2YKQ - chains A and C of the 3 polymer chains in the assembly; structure by X-ray diffraction, 3.10 A resolution.

== Chain A (and C) ==
Molecule: Line-1 ORF1P
Source organism: Homo sapiens
Notes: chain C of this document is another copy of the same molecule, construct and numbering; everything in this record applies to it too
Reference sequence: Q15605 (Q15605_HUMAN); numbering as in UniProt (aligned over 104-326)
Chain sequence (229 residues; each row starts with the number of its first residue):
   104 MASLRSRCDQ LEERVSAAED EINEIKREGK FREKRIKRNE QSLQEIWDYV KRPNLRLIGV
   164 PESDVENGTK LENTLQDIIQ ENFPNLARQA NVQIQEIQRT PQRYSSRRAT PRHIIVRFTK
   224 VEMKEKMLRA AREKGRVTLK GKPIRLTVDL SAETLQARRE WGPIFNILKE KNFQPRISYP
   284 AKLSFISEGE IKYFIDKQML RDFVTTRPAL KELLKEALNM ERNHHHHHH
Not modelled in the structure: 104-111, 191-193, 204-212, 324-332 (chain C: 104-110, 192-194, 204-213, 324-332)
Sequence notes: engineered mutation Mse-104 (Cys in Q15605), Ala-105 (Arg in Q15605), Ala-121 (Met in Q15605), Ile-125 (Met in Q15605), Ile-128 (Met in Q15605); expression tag (327-332)
Modified / non-standard residues: Mse-104 (selenomethionine); Mse-226, Mse-230, Mse-302, Mse-323 (selenomethionine; parent Met)

== How chain A and chain C interact ==
Residue-residue contacts (43):
  Leu-114(A) with Leu-114(C), hydrophobic
  Val-118(A) with Leu-114(C), hydrophobic; Arg-117(C)
  Ser-119(A) with Arg-117(C), hydrogen bond
  Glu-122(A) with Arg-117(C), salt bridge
  Ile-125(A) with Ala-121(C); Glu-124(C); Ile-125(C), hydrophobic; Ile-128(C), hydrophobic
  Ile-128(A) with Ile-128(C), hydrophobic
  Gly-132(A) with Arg-135(C)
  Glu-136(A) with Arg-135(C); Arg-138(C), salt bridge
  Ile-139(A) with Arg-135(C); Arg-138(C); Ile-139(C), hydrophobic; Asn-142(C)
  Lys-140(A) with Arg-138(C)
  Asn-142(A) with Asn-142(C)
  Glu-143(A) with Arg-138(C), salt bridge; Arg-141(C); Asn-142(C)
  Leu-146(A) with Arg-141(C); Ser-145(C); Leu-146(C), hydrophobic
  Ile-149(A) with Ile-149(C), hydrophobic
  Trp-150(A) with Ser-145(C), hydrogen bond; Glu-148(C); Ile-149(C), hydrophobic
  Val-153(A) with Tyr-152(C), hydrophobic
  Asn-157(A) with Tyr-152(C), hydrogen bond
  Glu-175(A) with Lys-223(C), salt bridge
  Ile-197(A) with Lys-223(C)
  Gln-198(A) with Pro-156(C); Thr-222(C); Lys-223(C); Val-224(C), hydrogen bond (backbone-backbone)
  Glu-199(A) with Arg-155(C), salt bridge; Val-224(C)
  Gln-201(A) with Arg-155(C), hydrogen bond
  Arg-220(A) with Tyr-152(C), hydrogen bond
  Thr-222(A) with Thr-222(C)
  Glu-256(A) with Arg-141(C), salt bridge
Also at the interface, not in a pair above, chain A (27 interface residues in all): Glu-115, Lys-129
Also at the interface, not in a pair above, chain C (23 interface residues in all): Val-153, Glu-225

== Overview ==
The interface between chain A and chain C involves 27 residues on one side and 23 on the other; the contacts
include 6 hydrogen bonds and 6 salt bridges. Polar contacts include Glu-122(A)/Arg-117(C),
Glu-136(A)/Arg-138(C) and Glu-143(A)/Arg-138(C).
Chain A and chain C are both Line-1 ORF1P (Homo sapiens); the structure, Structure of the human LINE-1 ORF1p
trimer, was determined by X-ray diffraction (same publication as 2YKO and 2YKP).
